PDB entry 8F7T | electron microscopy, 4.10 A resolution (low resolution: residue-level contacts below are approximate; hydrogen-bond / salt-bridge calls are withheld) | chains C and E of the 6 polymer chains in the assembly

# Chain C (and E)
Molecule: HIV-1 Env gp120
From: Human immunodeficiency virus 1
Notes: chain E of this document is another copy of the same molecule, construct and numbering; everything in this record applies to it too
Sequence (479 residues; numbered 30 to 524 plus 1 insertion-coded residue; 17 numbers in that range are skipped by the numbering (no residue carries them; nothing is unmodelled there); the number before each row is that of its first residue):
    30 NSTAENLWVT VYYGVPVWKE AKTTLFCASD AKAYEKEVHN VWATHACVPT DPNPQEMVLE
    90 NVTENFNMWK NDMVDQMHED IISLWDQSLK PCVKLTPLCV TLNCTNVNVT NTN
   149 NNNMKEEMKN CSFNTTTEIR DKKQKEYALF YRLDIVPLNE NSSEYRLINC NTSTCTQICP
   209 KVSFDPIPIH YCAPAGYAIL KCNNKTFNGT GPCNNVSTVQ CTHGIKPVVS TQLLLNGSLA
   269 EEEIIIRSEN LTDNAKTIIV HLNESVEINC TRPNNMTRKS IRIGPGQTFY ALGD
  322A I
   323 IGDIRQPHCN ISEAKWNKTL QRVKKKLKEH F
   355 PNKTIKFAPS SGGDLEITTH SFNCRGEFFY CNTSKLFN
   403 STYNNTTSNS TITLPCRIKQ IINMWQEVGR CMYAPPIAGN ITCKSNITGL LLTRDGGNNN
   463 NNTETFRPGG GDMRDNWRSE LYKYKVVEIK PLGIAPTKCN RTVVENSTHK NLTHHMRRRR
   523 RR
Not modelled in the structure: 30-34, 61-67, 149-153, 188-190, 403-410, 459-462, 504-524
Disulfide bonds: Cys56-Cys76, Cys121-Cys207, Cys128-Cys198, Cys133-Cys159, Cys203-Cys433, Cys220-Cys249, Cys230-Cys241, Cys298-Cys331, Cys378-Cys445, Cys385-Cys418
Glycans and other covalent adducts: N-acetylglucosamine (NAG) linked to Asn132, Asn162, Asn291, Asn332, Asn448

# Interface between chain C and chain E
Contacting residue pairs (7):
  Glu166(C) - Cys128(E)
  Glu166(C) - Cys198(E)
  Arg168(C) - Val129(E)
  Arg168(C) - Thr164(E)
  Arg168(C) - Lys171(E)
  Asp169(C) - Thr130(E)
  Gly314(C) - Thr200(E)
Other interface residues (no listed pair), chain C (7 interface residues in all): Ile167, Arg310, Pro313
Other interface residues (no listed pair), chain E (13 interface residues in all): Pro126, Arg168, Leu186, Asn199, Ser201, Thr202

# In short
The interface between chain C and chain E involves 7 residues on one side and 13 on the other. Covalently
linked N-acetylglucosamine: at Asn132(C), Asn162(C), Asn291(C), Asn332(C) and Asn448(C).
Chain C and chain E are both HIV-1 Env gp120 (Human immunodeficiency virus 1); the structure, Glycan-Base ConC
Env Trimer, was determined by electron microscopy.
